Entry 4PBA (X-ray diffraction, 3.30 A resolution); this record covers chains A and C of the 6 polymer chains in the assembly.

== Chain A (and C) ==
Name: Uncharacterized protein AbaSI
Source organism: Acinetobacter baumannii
Notes: chain C of this document is another copy of the same molecule, construct and numbering; everything in this record applies to it too
UniProtKB: B0VN39 (B0VN39_ACIBS); residue numbers follow UniProt; this construct covers 1-321
Chain sequence (321 residues; each row starts with the number of its first residue):
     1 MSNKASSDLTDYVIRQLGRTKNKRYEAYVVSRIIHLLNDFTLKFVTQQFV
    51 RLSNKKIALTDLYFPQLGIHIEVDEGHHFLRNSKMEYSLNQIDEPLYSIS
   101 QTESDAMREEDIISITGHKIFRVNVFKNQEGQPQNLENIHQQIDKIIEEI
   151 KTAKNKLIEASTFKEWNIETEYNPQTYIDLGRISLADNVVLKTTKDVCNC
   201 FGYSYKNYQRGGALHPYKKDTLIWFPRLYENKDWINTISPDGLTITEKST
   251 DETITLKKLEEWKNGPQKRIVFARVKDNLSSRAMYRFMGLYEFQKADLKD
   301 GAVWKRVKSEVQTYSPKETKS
Disordered / not traced: 1-4, 319-321 (chain C: 1-3, 318-321)
Differences from the reference sequence: engineered mutation S2 (Cys in B0VN39), S309 (Cys in B0VN39), S321 (Cys in B0VN39)
From the paper describing this entry:
  - catalytic residues: K23, D61, E72, V73, D74, E75, H78 (proposed by the authors, not directly observed)
  - mutagenesis - K23A, D61A, E75A, H78A, D105A, W234A, L259A, R269A, W304A: abolished catalytic activity
  - mutagenesis - D74A, E103A, R108A, W224A, N236A: decreased catalytic activity
  - mutagenesis - H77A, Q209A, T253A, K263A: unchanged catalytic activity

== Interface between chain A and chain C ==
Contacting residue pairs (5):
  F79(A) - K232(C)
  R81(A) - K232(C)
  T102(A) - D105(C)
  D105(A) - T102(C)
  K232(A) - N82(C)
Other interface residues (no listed pair), chain A (7 interface residues in all): H78, N82

== Overview ==
7 residues of chain A face 4 of chain C across their interface. From the paper: catalytic residues K23(A),
D61(A) and E72(A) among others; K23A, D61A and E75A of chain A, among others, abolish catalytic activity; 18
substitutions were tested in all.
Both chains are Uncharacterized protein AbaSI (Acinetobacter baumannii). Entry 4PBA (The
5-Hydroxymethylcytosine-Specific Restriction Enzyme AbaSI in a Complex with Substrate-like DNA) was determined
by X-ray diffraction, deposited together with 4PAR and 4PBB.
